PDB entry 7FIZ | electron microscopy, 3.28 A resolution | chains C and F of the 7 polymer chains in the assembly

Chain C (and F):
Protein: Lon protease
From: Meiothermus taiwanensis
Notes: EC 3.4.21.53; chain F of this document is another copy of the same molecule, construct and numbering; everything in this record applies to it too
UniProt: A0A059VAZ3 (A0A059VAZ3_9DEIN); numbering as in UniProt (aligned over 1-793)
Sequence (806 residues; numbered 1 to 806; the number before each row is that of its first residue):
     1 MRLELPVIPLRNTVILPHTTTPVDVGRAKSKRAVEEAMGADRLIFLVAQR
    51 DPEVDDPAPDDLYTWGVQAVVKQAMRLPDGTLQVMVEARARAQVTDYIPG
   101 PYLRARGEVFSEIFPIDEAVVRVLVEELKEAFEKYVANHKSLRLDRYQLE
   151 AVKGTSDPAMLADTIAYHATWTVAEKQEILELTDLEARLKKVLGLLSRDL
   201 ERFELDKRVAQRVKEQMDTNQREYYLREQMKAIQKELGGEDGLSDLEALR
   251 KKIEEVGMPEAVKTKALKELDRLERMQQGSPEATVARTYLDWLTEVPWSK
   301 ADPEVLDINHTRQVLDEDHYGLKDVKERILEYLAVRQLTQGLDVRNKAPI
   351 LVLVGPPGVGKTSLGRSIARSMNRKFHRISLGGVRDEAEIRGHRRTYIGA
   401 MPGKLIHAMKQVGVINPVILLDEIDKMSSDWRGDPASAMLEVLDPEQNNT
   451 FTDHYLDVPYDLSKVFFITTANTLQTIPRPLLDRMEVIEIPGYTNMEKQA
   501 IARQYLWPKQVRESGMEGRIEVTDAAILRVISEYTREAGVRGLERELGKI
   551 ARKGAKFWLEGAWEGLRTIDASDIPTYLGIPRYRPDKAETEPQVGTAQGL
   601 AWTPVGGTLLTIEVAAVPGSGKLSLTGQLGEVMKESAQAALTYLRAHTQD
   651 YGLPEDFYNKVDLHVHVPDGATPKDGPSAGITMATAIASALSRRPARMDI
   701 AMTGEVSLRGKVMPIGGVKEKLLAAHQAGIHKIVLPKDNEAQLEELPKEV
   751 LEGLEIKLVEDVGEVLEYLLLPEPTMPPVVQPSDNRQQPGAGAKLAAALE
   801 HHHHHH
Unresolved in the structure: 1, 781-806
Differences from the reference sequence: expression tag (794-806)
Residues lining bound ligands: ATP-gamma-S (AGS; phosphothiophosphoric acid-adenylate ester): Asp318, His319, Tyr320, Pro356, Pro357, Gly358, Val359, Gly360, Lys361, Thr362, Ser363, Asp422, Glu423, Tyr493, Ile501, Tyr505, Val540, Arg541, Glu544
What the authors report for this chain:
  - catalytic residues: Ser678 (citing earlier work)

How chain C and chain F interact:
Residue-residue contacts (17; chain C residue first):
  Asp117(C) - Asp145(F)
  Val120(C) - Arg143(F)
  Glu127(C) - Arg143(F)  salt bridge
  Arg198(C) - Gln221(F)
  Arg198(C) - Arg222(F)  hydrogen bond (backbone-side chain)
  Glu201(C) - Asp218(F)
  Glu201(C) - Gln221(F)
  Glu201(C) - Arg222(F)  salt bridge
  Arg202(C) - Gln221(F)  hydrogen bond (side chain-backbone)
  Arg202(C) - Arg222(F)
  Arg202(C) - Tyr225(F)
  Arg202(C) - Glu228(F)  salt bridge
  Leu205(C) - Arg222(F)
  Leu205(C) - Tyr225(F)  hydrophobic
  Leu205(C) - Leu226(F)  hydrophobic
  Asp206(C) - Tyr225(F)  hydrogen bond
  Asp206(C) - Gln229(F)
Other interface residues (no listed pair), chain C (9 interface residues in all): Leu124

In short:
The chain C/chain F interface involves 9 residues from each chain, with 3 hydrogen bonds and 3 salt bridges.
Polar pairs include Glu127(C)-Arg143(F), Glu201(C)-Arg222(F) and Arg202(C)-Glu228(F). Chain C binds
ATP-gamma-S. The paper reports the catalytic residue Ser678(C).
Chain C and chain F are both Lon protease (Meiothermus taiwanensis); the structure, Processive cleavage of
substrate at individual proteolytic active sites of the Lon protease complex (conformation 3), was determined
by electron microscopy, deposited together with 7EV4, 7EV6, 7FID and 7FIE.
